PDB entry 5HN4 | X-ray diffraction, 2.64 A resolution | chain A

== Chain A ==
Protein: Homoisocitrate dehydrogenase
From: Thermococcus kodakarensis (strain ATCC BAA-918 / JCM 12380 / KOD1)
Reference sequence: Q5JFV8 (Q5JFV8_THEKO); residues 1-347 here = UniProt positions 1-347
Sequence (353 residues; numbered 1 to 353; the number before each row is that of its first residue):
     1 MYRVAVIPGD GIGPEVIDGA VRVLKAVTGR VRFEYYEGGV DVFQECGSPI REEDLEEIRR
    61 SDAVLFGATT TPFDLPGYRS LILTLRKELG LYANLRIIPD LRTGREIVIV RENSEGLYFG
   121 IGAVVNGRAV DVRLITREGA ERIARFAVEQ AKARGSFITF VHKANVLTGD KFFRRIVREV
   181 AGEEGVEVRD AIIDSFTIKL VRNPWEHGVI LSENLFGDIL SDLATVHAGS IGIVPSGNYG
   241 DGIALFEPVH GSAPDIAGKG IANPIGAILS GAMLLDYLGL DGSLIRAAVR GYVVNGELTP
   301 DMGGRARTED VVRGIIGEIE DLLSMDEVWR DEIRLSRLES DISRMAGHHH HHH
Unresolved in the structure: 330-353
Sequence notes: expression tag (348-353)
Ion coordination: Mn2+: Asp194, Asp218 (together with 48Y)
Small-molecule neighbours: 48Y ((1R,2S)-1-hydroxybutane-1,2,4-tricarboxylic acid): Thr71, Ser80, Ile82, Leu83, Arg86, Arg96, Arg111, Tyr118, Lys163, Asn165, Asp194, Asp218, Glu247

== Summary ==
Chain A binds compound 48Y. The Mn2+ site is built by Asp194 and Asp218.
Chain A is Homoisocitrate dehydrogenase (Thermococcus kodakarensis (strain ATCC BAA-918 / JCM 12380 / KOD1));
the structure, Crystal structure of beta-decarboxylating dehydrogenase (TK0280) from Thermococcus kodakarensis
complexed with Mn and homoisocitrate, was determined by X-ray diffraction together with 5HN3, 5HN5 and 5HN6
from the same study.
